PDB entry 4POF | X-ray diffraction, 2.65 A resolution | chains A and F of the 6 polymer chains in the assembly

# Chain A (and F)
Protein: Cell division control protein 21
Organism: Pyrococcus furiosus
Notes: fragment: N-terminal domain; chain F of this document is another copy of the same molecule, construct and numbering; everything in this record applies to it too
Reference sequence: Q8U3I4 (Q8U3I4_PYRFU); residues 2-256 here = UniProt positions 2-256
Amino-acid sequence (257 residues; each row starts with the number of its first residue; numbering starts at 0):
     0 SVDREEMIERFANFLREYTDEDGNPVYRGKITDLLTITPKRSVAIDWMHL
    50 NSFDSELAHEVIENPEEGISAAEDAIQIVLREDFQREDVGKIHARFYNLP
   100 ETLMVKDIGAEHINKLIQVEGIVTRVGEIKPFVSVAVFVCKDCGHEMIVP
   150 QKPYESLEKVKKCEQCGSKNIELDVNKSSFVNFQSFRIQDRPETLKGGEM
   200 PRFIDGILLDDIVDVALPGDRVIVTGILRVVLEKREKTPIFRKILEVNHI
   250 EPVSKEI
Not modelled in the structure: 255-256
Sequence notes: expression tag (0-1)
Metal / ion sites: Zn2+: Cys139, Cys142, Cys162, Cys165
Reported in the primary citation:
  - mutagenesis - R124A, R124A/R186A (25-fold), K129A, R186A (6-fold): decreased binding to ssDNA
  - mutagenesis - R124A, K129A, R186A: unchanged binding to dsDNA
  - mutagenesis - R124A/R186A: decreased binding to dsDNA
  - mutagenesis - F202A, K233A: unchanged binding to ssDNA

# Interface between chain A and chain F
Pairs across the interface - 33 pairs, chain A then chain F:
  Glu127(A) with Phe202(F)
  Ile128(A) with Lys242(F)
  Lys129(A) with Glu232(F), salt bridge; Ile239(F); Phe240(F)
  Pro130(A) with Ile239(F); Phe240(F), hydrogen bond (backbone-backbone); Lys242(F)
  Phe131(A) with Pro238(F)
  Val132(A) with Pro238(F), hydrogen bond (backbone-backbone); Phe240(F), hydrophobic
  Lys151(A) with Pro238(F)
  Pro152(A) with Ile239(F)
  Glu154(A) with Pro238(F)
  Ser155(A) with Lys236(F); Pro238(F)
  Leu156(A) with Leu231(F), hydrophobic; Lys236(F), hydrogen bond (backbone-backbone); Thr237(F); Pro238(F)
  Lys158(A) with Glu235(F), hydrogen bond (side chain-backbone)
  Leu172(A) with Phe240(F), hydrophobic
  Val174(A) with Ile112(F), hydrophobic; Val229(F), hydrophobic
  Asn175(A) with Asn113(F), hydrogen bond
  Phe179(A) with Ala109(F), hydrophobic; Ile112(F), hydrophobic; Val229(F), hydrophobic
  Val180(A) with Ala109(F)
  Asn181(A) with Gly108(F); Ala109(F), hydrogen bond (side chain-backbone); Glu110(F), hydrogen bond
  Asp213(A) with Arg201(F), salt bridge
Interface residues without a listed pair, chain A (22 interface residues in all): Gln150, Phe182, Leu216
Interface residues without a listed pair, chain F (18 interface residues in all): Gly197

# In short
22 residues of chain A and 18 residues of chain F are in contact, with 7 hydrogen bonds and 2 salt bridges.
Polar pairs include Lys129(A)-Glu232(F), Asp213(A)-Arg201(F) and Lys158(A)-Glu235(F). The paper reports that
R124A, R124A/R186A and K129A of chain A, among others, reduce binding to ssDNA; R124A/R186A of chain A reduce
binding to dsDNA; 6 substitutions were tested in all.
Both chains are Cell division control protein 21 (Pyrococcus furiosus). Entry 4POF (PfMCM N-terminal domain
without DNA) was determined by X-ray diffraction together with 4POG from the same study.
